Entry 8AYO (electron microscopy, 3.30 A resolution); this record covers chains A and B of the 6 polymer chains in the assembly.

== Chain A ==
Molecule: Isoform Flip of Glutamate receptor 1
From: Rattus norvegicus
UniProtKB: P19490 (GRIA1_RAT), isoform P19490-2; the construct has insertions or renumbered stretches relative to UniProt, so the offset changes along the chain: -25 to -7 = UniProt 1-19; 2-889 = UniProt 20-907
Sequence (915 residues; each row starts with the number of its first residue; numbers below 1 keep their minus sign (Met-25 is residue -25)):
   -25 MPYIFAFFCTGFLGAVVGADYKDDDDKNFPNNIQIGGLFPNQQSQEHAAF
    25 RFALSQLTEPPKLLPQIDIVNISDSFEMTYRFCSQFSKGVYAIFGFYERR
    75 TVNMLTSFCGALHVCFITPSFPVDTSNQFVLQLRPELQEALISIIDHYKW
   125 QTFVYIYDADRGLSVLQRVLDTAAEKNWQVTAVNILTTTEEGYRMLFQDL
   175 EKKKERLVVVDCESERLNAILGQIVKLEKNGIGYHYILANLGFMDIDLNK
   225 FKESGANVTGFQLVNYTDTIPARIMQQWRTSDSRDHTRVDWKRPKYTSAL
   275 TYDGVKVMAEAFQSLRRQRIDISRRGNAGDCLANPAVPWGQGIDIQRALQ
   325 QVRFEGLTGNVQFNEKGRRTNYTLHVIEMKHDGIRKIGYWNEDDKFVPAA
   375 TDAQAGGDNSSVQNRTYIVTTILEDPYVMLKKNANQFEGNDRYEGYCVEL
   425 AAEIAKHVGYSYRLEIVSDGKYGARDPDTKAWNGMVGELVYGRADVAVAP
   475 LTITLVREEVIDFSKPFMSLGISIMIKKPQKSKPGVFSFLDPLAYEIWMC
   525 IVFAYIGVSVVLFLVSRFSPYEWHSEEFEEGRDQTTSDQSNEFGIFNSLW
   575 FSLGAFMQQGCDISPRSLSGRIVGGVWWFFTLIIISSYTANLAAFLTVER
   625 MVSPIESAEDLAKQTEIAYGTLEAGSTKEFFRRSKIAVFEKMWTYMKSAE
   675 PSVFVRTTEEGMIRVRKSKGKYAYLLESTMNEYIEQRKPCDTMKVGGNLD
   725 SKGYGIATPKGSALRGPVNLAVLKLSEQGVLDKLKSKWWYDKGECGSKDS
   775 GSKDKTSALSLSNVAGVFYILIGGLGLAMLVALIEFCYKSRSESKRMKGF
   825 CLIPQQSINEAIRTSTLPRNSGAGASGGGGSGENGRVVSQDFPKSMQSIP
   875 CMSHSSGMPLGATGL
Unresolved in the structure: -25 to 388, 544-564, 772-778, 816-889
Construct notes: insertion (-6 to 1)
Disulfides: Cys714-Cys769
Residues lining bound ligands:
  - cyclothiazide (CYZ), molecule 1: Ile477, Pro490, Ser493, Ser725, Lys726, Gly727
  - cyclothiazide (CYZ), molecule 2: Lys489, Pro490, Phe491, Met492, Ser493, Leu747, Ser750, Leu755, Asp756, Lys759
  - glutamic acid (GLU): Tyr446, Pro474, Leu475, Thr476, Arg481, Gly649, Ser650, Thr651, Leu699, Leu700, Glu701
  - OIJ (5-[2-(4-fluorophenyl)-7-(4-oxidanylpiperidin-1-yl)pyrazolo[1,5-c]pyrimidin-3-yl]-1,3-dihydroindol-2-one): Tyr519, Glu520, Met523, Cys524, Phe527
Swiss-Prot annotation at these positions:
  - motif: Ala886 to Leu889 (PDZ-binding)
  - binding site (L-glutamate): Pro474, Thr476, Arg481, Ser650, Thr651, Glu701
  - modified residue (Phosphoserine): Ser627, Ser692, Ser831, Ser845
  - lipidation (S-palmitoyl cysteine): Cys585, Cys811
  - glycosylation (N-linked (GlcNAc...) asparagine): Asn45, Asn231, Asn239, Asn345, Asn383, Asn388
What the authors report for this chain:
  - conformationally variable residues: Thr621

== Chain B ==
Molecule: Isoform Flip of Glutamate receptor 2
From: Rattus norvegicus
UniProtKB: P19491 (GRIA2_RAT), isoform P19491-2; residues -20 to 839 here correspond to UniProt positions 1-860 (UniProt number = residue number + 21)
Sequence (860 residues; each row starts with the number of its first residue; numbers below 1 keep their minus sign (Met-20 is residue -20)):
   -20 MQKIMHISVLLSPVLWGLIFGVSSNSIQIGGLFPRGADQEYSAFRVGMVQ
    30 FSTSEFRLTPHIDNLEVANSFAVTNAFCSQFSRGVYAIFGFYDKKSVNTI
    80 TSFCGTLHVSFITPSFPTDGTHPFVIQMRPDLKGALLSLIEYYQWDKFAY
   130 LYDSDRGLSTLQAVLDSAAEKKWQVTAINVGNINNDKKDETYRSLFQDLE
   180 LKKERRVILDCERDKVNDIVDQVITIGKHVKGYHYIIANLGFTDGDLLKI
   230 QFGGANVSGFQIVDYDDSLVSKFIERWSTLEEKEYPGAHTATIKYTSALT
   280 YDAVQVMTEAFRNLRKQRIEISRRGNAGDCLANPAVPWGQGVEIERALKQ
   330 VQVEGLSGNIKFDQNGKRINYTINIMELKTNGPRKIGYWSEVDKMVVTLT
   380 ELPSGNDTSGLENKTVVVTTILESPYVMMKKNHEMLEGNERYEGYCVDLA
   430 AEIAKHCGFKYKLTIVGDGKYGARDADTKIWNGMVGELVYGKADIAIAPL
   480 TITLVREEVIDFSKPFMSLGISIMIKKPQKSKPGVFSFLDPLAYEIWMCI
   530 VFAYIGVSVVLFLVSRFSPYEWHTEEFEDGRETQSSESTNEFGIFNSLWF
   580 SLGAFMRQGCDISPRSLSGRIVGGVWWFFTLIIISSYTANLAAFLTVERM
   630 VSPIESAEDLSKQTEIAYGTLDSGSTKEFFRRSKIAVFDKMWTYMRSAEP
   680 SVFVRTTAEGVARVRKSKGKYAYLLESTMNEYIEQRKPCDTMKVGGNLDS
   730 KGYGIATPKGSSLGTPVNLAVLKLSEQGVLDKLKNKWWYDKGECGAKDSG
   780 SKEKTSALSLSNVAGVFYILVGGLGLAMLVALIEFCYKSRAEAKRMKVAK
   830 NPQNINPSSS
Unresolved in the structure: -20 to 392, 550-569, 774-782, 820-839
Construct notes: variant Arg586 (Gln607 in P19491)
Disulfides: Cys718-Cys773
Residues lining bound ligands:
  - cyclothiazide (CYZ), molecule 1: Ile481, Ser729, Lys730, Gly731
  - cyclothiazide (CYZ), molecule 2: Lys493, Pro494, Phe495, Met496, Ser497, Leu751, Ser754, Leu759, Asp760, Lys763
  - glutamic acid (GLU): Tyr450, Pro478, Leu479, Thr480, Arg485, Leu650, Gly653, Ser654, Thr655, Glu705, Tyr732
Swiss-Prot annotation at these positions:
  - binding site (L-glutamate): Pro478, Thr480, Arg485, Ser654, Thr655, Glu705
  - site: Arg453 (Interaction with the cone snail toxin Con-ikot-ikot), Ile633 (Crucial to convey clamshell closure to channel opening), Arg660 (Interaction with the cone snail toxin Con-ikot-ikot), Lys752 (Interaction with the cone snail toxin Con-ikot-ikot)
  - modified residue (Phosphoserine): Ser662, Ser696, Ser839
  - lipidation (S-palmitoyl cysteine): Cys589, Cys815
  - glycosylation (N-linked (GlcNAc...) asparagine): Asn235, Asn349, Asn385, Asn392
What the authors report for this chain:
  - conformationally variable residues: Thr625

== Chain A / chain B interface ==
Contacting residue pairs - 66 pairs, chain A then chain B:
  Thr478(A) - Leu751(B)
  Thr478(A) - Glu755(B)
  Leu479(A) - Leu748(B)
  Leu479(A) - Leu751(B)  hydrophobic
  Leu479(A) - Lys752(B)
  Glu482(A) - Leu751(B)
  Ser488(A) - Lys493(B)
  Lys489(A) - Glu486(B)
  Lys489(A) - Phe491(B)
  Lys489(A) - Ser492(B)  hydrogen bond (side chain-backbone)
  Lys489(A) - Lys493(B)
  Phe513(A) - Ile611(B)  hydrophobic
  Phe570(A) - Leu596(B)  hydrophobic
  Phe570(A) - Arg599(B)
  Asn571(A) - Arg599(B)  hydrogen bond
  Trp574(A) - Ser592(B)
  Trp574(A) - Arg599(B)
  Trp574(A) - Trp606(B)  hydrophobic
  Gly578(A) - Trp606(B)
  Met581(A) - Arg586(B)
  Met581(A) - Trp606(B)  hydrophobic
  Met581(A) - Phe607(B)  hydrophobic
  Met581(A) - Leu610(B)  hydrophobic
  Gln583(A) - Ala583(B)  hydrogen bond (side chain-backbone)
  Gln583(A) - Gln587(B)
  Gln583(A) - Gly588(B)
  Gln583(A) - Trp606(B)
  Gln583(A) - Thr609(B)
  Asp586(A) - Ser592(B)  hydrogen bond
  Tyr612(A) - Ile611(B)
  Tyr612(A) - Ser614(B)
  Leu616(A) - Ser615(B)
  Ala617(A) - Ala618(B)  hydrophobic
  Leu747(A) - Glu486(B)
  Lys748(A) - Leu483(B)
  Ser750(A) - Ser729(B)
  Glu751(A) - Thr482(B)  hydrogen bond
  Glu751(A) - Leu483(B)  hydrogen bond (side chain-backbone)
  Thr780(A) - Ala622(B)
  Thr780(A) - Phe623(B)
  Ser781(A) - Phe623(B)
  Ala782(A) - Asp519(B)
  Ala782(A) - Pro520(B)
  Ala782(A) - Phe623(B)
  Leu783(A) - Pro520(B)  hydrogen bond (backbone-backbone)
  Leu783(A) - Ala522(B)  hydrogen bond (backbone-backbone)
  Leu783(A) - Ile525(B)
  Leu783(A) - Ser615(B)
  Leu783(A) - Asn619(B)
  Ser784(A) - Ile525(B)
  Leu785(A) - Glu524(B)  hydrogen bond (backbone-side chain)
  Leu785(A) - Cys528(B)  hydrophobic
  Val791(A) - Phe608(B)  hydrophobic
  Phe792(A) - Cys528(B)  hydrophobic
  Phe792(A) - Phe608(B)  hydrophobic
  Leu795(A) - Ala532(B)  hydrophobic
  Leu795(A) - Val536(B)  hydrophobic
  Leu795(A) - Val604(B)  hydrophobic
  Gly798(A) - Ile600(B)
  Leu799(A) - Val601(B)  hydrophobic
  Ala802(A) - Ser597(B)
  Ala802(A) - Val601(B)  hydrophobic
  Val805(A) - Leu596(B)  hydrophobic
  Ala806(A) - Val543(B)  hydrophobic
  Ala806(A) - Ser547(B)
  Ala806(A) - Ser597(B)
Other interface residues (no listed pair), chain A (50 interface residues in all): Ile477, Phe487, Pro490, Leu577, Gln582, Ile609, Thr613, Leu620, Phe654, Leu723, Leu744, Gln752, Ile794, Met803, Glu809, Phe810
Other interface residues (no listed pair), chain B (62 interface residues in all): Ile481, Pro494, Leu521, Ile529, Gly535, Val539, Gly582, Phe584, Asp590, Pro593, Arg594, Gly602, Gly603, Trp605, Ile612, Phe658, Ile664, Asp760

== Summary ==
50 residues of chain A and 62 residues of chain B are in contact; the contacts include 9 hydrogen bonds. Among
the polar pairs are Lys489(A)-Ser492(B), Asn571(A)-Arg599(B) and Gln583(A)-Ala583(B). Cyclothiazide is bound
between chain A and chain B. Bound to chain A: glutamic acid and compound OIJ. The paper reports
conformational variability at Thr621(A) and Thr625(B).
Chain A is Isoform Flip of Glutamate receptor 1 and chain B is Isoform Flip of Glutamate receptor 2, both from
Rattus norvegicus; the structure, Open state GluA1/A2 AMPA receptor in complex with TARP gamma 8 and ligand
JNJ-61432059, was determined by electron microscopy, deposited together with 8AYL, 8AYM and 8AYN.
